PDB entry 4D7Z | X-ray diffraction, 1.90 A resolution | chains A and B

# Chain A
Molecule: Aspartate 1-decarboxylase beta chain
From: Escherichia coli
Notes: EC 4.1.1.11
UniProtKB: P0A790 (PAND_ECOLI); residues 1-24 here = UniProt positions 1-24
Amino-acid sequence (41 residues; each row starts with the number of its first residue; numbers below 1 keep their minus sign (Met-16 is residue -16)):
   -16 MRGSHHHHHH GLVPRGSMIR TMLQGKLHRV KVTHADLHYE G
Disordered / not traced: -16 to -6, 23-24
Construct notes: expression tag (-16 to 0)

# Chain B
Molecule: Aspartate 1-decarboxylase alpha chain
From: Escherichia coli
Notes: EC 4.1.1.11
UniProtKB: P0A790 (PAND_ECOLI); numbering as in UniProt (aligned over 25-119)
Amino-acid sequence (95 residues; numbered 25 to 119; the number before each row is that of its first residue):
    25 XCAIDQDFLD AAGILENEAI DIWNVTNGKR FSTYAIAAER GSRIISVQGA AAHCASVGDI
    85 VIIASFVTMP DEEARTWRPN VAYFEGDNEM KRTAK
Construct notes: engineered mutation Gln72 (Asn in P0A790)
Modified positions: PYR (pyruvic acid) at position 25
Curated features (UniProtKB/Swiss-Prot):
  - active site: Tyr58 (Proton donor)
  - binding site (substrate): Thr57, Gly73 to Ala75

# How chain A and chain B interact
Contacting residue pairs (95):
  Val-4(A) - Arg99(B)  hydrogen bond (backbone-side chain)
  Pro-3(A) - Asp95(B)
  Pro-3(A) - Arg99(B)  hydrogen bond (backbone-side chain)
  Arg-2(A) - Asp95(B)
  Arg-2(A) - Arg99(B)
  Gly-1(A) - Asp95(B)  hydrogen bond (backbone-side chain)
  Met1(A) - Pro94(B)
  Met1(A) - Asp95(B)  hydrogen bond (backbone-backbone)
  Ile2(A) - Thr92(B)
  Ile2(A) - Met93(B)
  Ile2(A) - Pro94(B)  hydrophobic
  Arg3(A) - Val91(B)
  Arg3(A) - Thr92(B)
  Arg3(A) - Met93(B)  hydrogen bond (backbone-backbone)
  Arg3(A) - Asp95(B)  salt bridge
  Arg3(A) - Ala98(B)
  Thr4(A) - Phe90(B)
  Thr4(A) - Val91(B)
  Thr4(A) - Thr92(B)
  Met5(A) - Phe90(B)
  Met5(A) - Val91(B)  hydrogen bond (backbone-backbone)
  Met5(A) - Met93(B)  hydrophobic
  Met5(A) - Ala98(B)
  Met5(A) - Trp101(B)
  Leu6(A) - Ala88(B)  hydrophobic
  Leu6(A) - Ser89(B)
  Leu6(A) - Phe90(B)
  Leu6(A) - Trp101(B)  hydrogen bond (backbone-side chain)
  Leu6(A) - Pro103(B)
  Gln7(A) - Ala36(B)  hydrogen bond (side chain-backbone)
  Gln7(A) - Gly37(B)  hydrogen bond (side chain-backbone)
  Gln7(A) - Ile38(B)
  Gln7(A) - Ser89(B)  hydrogen bond (backbone-backbone)
  Gln7(A) - Val91(B)
  Gln7(A) - Pro103(B)
  Gln7(A) - Asn104(B)  hydrogen bond (backbone-backbone)
  Gly8(A) - Ala36(B)
  Gly8(A) - Ala88(B)
  Gly8(A) - Ser89(B)  hydrogen bond (backbone-backbone)
  Gly8(A) - Asn104(B)
  Lys9(A) - Ala36(B)
  Lys9(A) - Ile87(B)
  Lys9(A) - Asn104(B)  hydrogen bond (backbone-backbone)
  Lys9(A) - Val105(B)
  Lys9(A) - Ala106(B)  hydrogen bond (backbone-backbone)
  Leu10(A) - Ile28(B)  hydrophobic
  Leu10(A) - Phe32(B)
  Leu10(A) - Ala36(B)  hydrophobic
  Leu10(A) - Val85(B)
  Leu10(A) - Ile86(B)
  Leu10(A) - Ile87(B)  hydrogen bond (backbone-backbone)
  Leu10(A) - Ala106(B)
  Leu10(A) - Phe108(B)  hydrophobic
  His11(A) - Ile86(B)
  His11(A) - Ala106(B)  hydrogen bond (backbone-backbone)
  His11(A) - Tyr107(B)
  His11(A) - Phe108(B)
  Arg12(A) - Val49(B)
  Arg12(A) - Ile84(B)
  Arg12(A) - Val85(B)  hydrogen bond (backbone-backbone)
  Arg12(A) - Ile86(B)
  Val13(A) - Ile69(B)  hydrophobic
  Val13(A) - Asp83(B)
  Val13(A) - Ile84(B)
  Val13(A) - Val85(B)  hydrogen bond (backbone-backbone)
  Val13(A) - Asn112(B)
  Lys14(A) - Ile69(B)
  Lys14(A) - Gly82(B)
  Lys14(A) - Asp83(B)
  Lys14(A) - Ile84(B)
  Lys14(A) - Asp111(B)  salt bridge
  Lys14(A) - Asn112(B)  hydrogen bond (backbone-side chain)
  Val15(A) - Ile69(B)
  Val15(A) - Ser80(B)
  Val15(A) - Val81(B)
  Val15(A) - Gly82(B)  hydrogen bond (backbone-backbone)
  Val15(A) - Asp83(B)  hydrogen bond (backbone-backbone)
  Thr16(A) - Arg67(B)
  Thr16(A) - Ile68(B)
  Thr16(A) - Ile69(B)  hydrogen bond (backbone-backbone)
  Thr16(A) - Val81(B)
  Thr16(A) - Asn112(B)
  His17(A) - Ile68(B)
  His17(A) - Ile69(B)  hydrogen bond (backbone-backbone)
  His17(A) - Ser70(B)
  His17(A) - Val71(B)  hydrogen bond (backbone-backbone)
  His17(A) - Val81(B)
  Ala18(A) - Val71(B)
  Asp19(A) - Val71(B)  hydrogen bond (backbone-backbone)
  Asp19(A) - Gln72(B)
  Asp19(A) - Gly73(B)  hydrogen bond (backbone-backbone)
  Leu20(A) - Gly73(B)
  Leu20(A) - Ala76(B)
  Leu20(A) - His77(B)
  Tyr22(A) - Gln72(B)
Also at the interface, not in a pair above, chain B (44 interface residues in all): Ala79, Gly110

# In short
Chain A and chain B form an interface of 25 and 44 residues respectively, with 26 hydrogen bonds and 2 salt
bridges. Among the polar pairs are Arg3(A)-Asp95(B), Lys14(A)-Asp111(B) and Val-4(A)-Arg99(B). From UniProt:
active-site residue Tyr58(B) and 4 substrate-binding residues on chain B.
Chain A is Aspartate 1-decarboxylase beta chain and chain B is Aspartate 1-decarboxylase alpha chain, both
from Escherichia coli; the structure, E. coli L-aspartate-alpha-decarboxylase mutant N72Q to a resolution of
1.9 Angstroms, was determined by X-ray diffraction.
